PDB entry 5KQS | X-ray diffraction, 1.50 A resolution | chain A

Chain A:
Molecule: Methyltransferase
Organism: Zika virus (strain Mr 766)
Notes: fragment: MRNA cap 0-1 NS5-type MT residues 2521-2786
Reference sequence: H9A910 (H9A910_ZIKV); residues 1-266 here correspond to UniProt positions 2521-2786 (UniProt number = residue number + 2520)
Sequence (268 residues; row label = number of the first residue in the row; numbers below 1 keep their minus sign (Gly-1 is residue -1)):
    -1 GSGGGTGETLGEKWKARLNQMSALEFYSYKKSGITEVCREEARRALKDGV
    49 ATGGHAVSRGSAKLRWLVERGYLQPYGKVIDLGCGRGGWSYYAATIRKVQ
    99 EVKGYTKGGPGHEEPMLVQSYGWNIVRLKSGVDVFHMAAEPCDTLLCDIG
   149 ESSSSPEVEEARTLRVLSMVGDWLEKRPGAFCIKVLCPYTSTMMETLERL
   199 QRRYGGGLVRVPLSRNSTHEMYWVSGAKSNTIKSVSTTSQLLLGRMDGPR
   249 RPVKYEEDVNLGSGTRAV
Disordered / not traced: -1 to 4, 47-48
Differences from the reference sequence: expression tag (-1 to 0)
Small-molecule neighbours:
  - 7N-methyl-8-hydroguanosine-5'-diphosphate (M7G): Lys13, Leu16, Asn17, Gln18, Met19, Ser20, Phe24, Lys28, Ser150, Ser151, Ser152, Glu157, Arg213, Ser215
  - S-adenosylmethionine (SAM): Ser56, Gly58, Ser59, Gly81, Cys82, Gly83, Arg84, Gly85, Gly86, Trp87, Tyr103, Thr104, Lys105, His110, Glu111, Val130, Asp131, Val132, Phe133, Asp146, Ile147, Lys182
What the authors report for this chain:
  - binding site for 7N-methyl-8-hydroguanosine-5'-diphosphate: Lys13, Leu16, Asn17, Met19, Phe24, Lys28, Ser150, Arg213, Ser215
  - binding site for phosphate ion: Glu111 (proposed by the authors, not directly observed)
  - catalytic residues: Asp146 (citing earlier work)

In short:
Ligands of chain A: 7N-methyl-8-hydroguanosine-5'-diphosphate and S-adenosylmethionine. The paper reports the
catalytic residue Asp146; a binding site for 7N-methyl-8-hydroguanosine-5'-diphosphate at Lys13, Leu16 and
Asn17 among others.
Chain A is Methyltransferase (Zika virus (strain Mr 766)); the structure, Structure of NS5 methyltransferase
from Zika virus bound to S-adenosylmethionine and 7-methyl-guanosine-5'-diphosphate, was determined by X-ray
diffraction, deposited together with 5KQR.
